7F63 - chains H and L of the 3 polymer chains in the assembly; structure by electron microscopy, 3.90 A resolution.

Chain H:
Name: RBD-chAb45, Heavy chain
From: Homo sapiens
Sequence (449 residues; numbered 1 to 449; the number before each row is that of its first residue):
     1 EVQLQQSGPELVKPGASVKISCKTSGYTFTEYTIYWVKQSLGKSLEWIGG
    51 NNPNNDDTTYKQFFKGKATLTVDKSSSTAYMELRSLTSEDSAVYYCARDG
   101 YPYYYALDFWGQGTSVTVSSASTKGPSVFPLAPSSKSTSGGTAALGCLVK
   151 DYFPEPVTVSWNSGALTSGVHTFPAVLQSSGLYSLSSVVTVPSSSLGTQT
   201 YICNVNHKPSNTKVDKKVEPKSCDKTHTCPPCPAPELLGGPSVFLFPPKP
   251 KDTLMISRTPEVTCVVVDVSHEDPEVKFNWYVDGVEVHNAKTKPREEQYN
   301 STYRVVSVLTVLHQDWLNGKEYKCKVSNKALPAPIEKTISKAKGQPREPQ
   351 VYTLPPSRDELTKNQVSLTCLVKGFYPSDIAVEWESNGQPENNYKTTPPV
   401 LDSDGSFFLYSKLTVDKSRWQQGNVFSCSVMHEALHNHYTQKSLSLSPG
Not modelled in the structure: 121-449
Disulfides: C22-C96

Chain L:
Name: RBD-chAb45, Light chain
From: Homo sapiens
Sequence (214 residues; each row starts with the number of its first residue):
     1 DIVMTQSQKFMSTSVGDRVSVTCKSSQNVGTNVAWYQQKPGQSPKALIYS
    51 ASYRYSGVPDHFTGSGSGTDFTLTISNVQSADLAEYFCQQYNNYPWTFGG
   101 GTKLEIKRTVAAPSVFIFPPSDEQLKSGTASVVCLLNNFYPREAKVQWKV
   151 DNALQSGNSQESVTEQDSKDSTYSLSSTLTLSKADYEKHKVYACEVTHQG
   201 LSSPVTKSFNRGEC
Not modelled in the structure: 111-214
Disulfides: C23-C88

Chain H / chain L interface:
Contacting residue pairs (21; chain H residue first):
  Y35(H) - W96(L)  hydrophobic
  S44(H) - G99(L)
  L45(H) - F98(L)  hydrophobic
  W47(H) - Y94(L)
  W47(H) - W96(L)
  Y95(H) - Q42(L)
  Y95(H) - S43(L)
  Y95(H) - P44(L)
  Y103(H) - R54(L)
  Y104(H) - Y49(L)
  Y104(H) - Y55(L)
  Y104(H) - S56(L)  hydrogen bond (side chain-backbone)
  Y105(H) - Y49(L)
  A106(H) - Y36(L)  hydrogen bond (backbone-side chain)
  A106(H) - Y91(L)  hydrophobic
  L107(H) - Y36(L)
  L107(H) - W96(L)  hydrophobic
  W110(H) - Y36(L)  hydrophobic
  W110(H) - S43(L)
  W110(H) - P44(L)
  G111(H) - S43(L)
Interface residues without a listed pair, chain H (15 interface residues in all): K43, K61, Q62
Interface residues without a listed pair, chain L (18 interface residues in all): A34, G57, F87, P95, G100

Overview:
15 residues of chain H and 18 residues of chain L are in contact, with 2 hydrogen bonds. Among the polar pairs
are Y104(H)-S56(L) and A106(H)-Y36(L).
Here chain H is RBD-chAb45, Heavy chain and chain L is RBD-chAb45, Light chain, both from Homo sapiens. Entry
7F63 (Cryo-EM structure of SARS-CoV-2 spike in complex with a neutralizing antibody chAb-45 (Focused
refinement of S-RBD ...) was determined by electron microscopy.
